4PUF - chains B and D of the 4 polymer chains in the assembly; structure by X-ray diffraction, 3.30 A resolution.

Chain B:
Protein: E3 ubiquitin-protein ligase SlrP
Organism: Salmonella enterica subsp. enterica serovar Typhimurium
Notes: EC 6.3.2.-
UniProt: D0ZRB2 (SLRP_SALT1); numbering as in UniProt (aligned over 141-765)
Sequence (637 residues; row label = number of the first residue in the row):
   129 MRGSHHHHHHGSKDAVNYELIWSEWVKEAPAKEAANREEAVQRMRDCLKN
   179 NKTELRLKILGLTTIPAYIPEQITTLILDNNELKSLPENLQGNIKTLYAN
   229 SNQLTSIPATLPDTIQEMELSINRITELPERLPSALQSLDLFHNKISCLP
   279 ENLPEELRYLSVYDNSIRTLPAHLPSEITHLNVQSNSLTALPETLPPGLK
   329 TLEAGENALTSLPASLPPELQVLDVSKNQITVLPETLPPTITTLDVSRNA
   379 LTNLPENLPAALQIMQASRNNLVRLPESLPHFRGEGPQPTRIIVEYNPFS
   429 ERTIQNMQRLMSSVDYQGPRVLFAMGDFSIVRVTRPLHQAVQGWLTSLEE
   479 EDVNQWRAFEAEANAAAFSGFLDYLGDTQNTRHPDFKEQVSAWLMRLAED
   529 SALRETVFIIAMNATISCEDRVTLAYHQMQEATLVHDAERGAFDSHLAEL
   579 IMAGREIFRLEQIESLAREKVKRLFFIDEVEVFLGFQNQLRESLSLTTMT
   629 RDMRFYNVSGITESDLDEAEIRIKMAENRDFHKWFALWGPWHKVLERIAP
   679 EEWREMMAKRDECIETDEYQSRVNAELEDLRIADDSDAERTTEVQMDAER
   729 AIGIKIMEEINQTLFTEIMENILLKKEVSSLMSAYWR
Unresolved in the structure: 129-146, 708-728
Construct notes: expression tag (129-140)
Swiss-Prot annotation at these positions:
  - region: Gly454 to Val461 (Linker)
  - active site: Cys546 (Glycyl thioester intermediate)

Chain D:
Protein: Thioredoxin
Organism: Homo sapiens
UniProt: P10599 (THIO_HUMAN); residue numbers follow UniProt; this construct covers 1-105
Sequence (117 residues; each row starts with the number of its first residue; numbers below 1 keep their minus sign (Met-11 is residue -11)):
   -11 MRGSHHHHHHGSMVKQIESKTAFQEALDAAGDKLVVVDFSATWCGPCKMI
    39 KPFFHSLSEKYSNVIFLEVDVDDCQDVASECEVKCMPTFQFFKKGQKVGE
    89 FSGANKEKLEATINELV
Unresolved in the structure: -11 to -7
Construct notes: expression tag (-11 to 0)
Swiss-Prot annotation at these positions:
  - active site (Nucleophile): Cys32, Cys35
  - site: Asp26 (Deprotonates C-terminal active site Cys), Gly33 (Contributes to redox potential value), Pro34 (Contributes to redox potential value)
  - modified residue: Lys3 (N6-acetyllysine), Lys8 (N6-succinyllysine), Lys39 (N6-acetyllysine), Cys62 (S-nitrosocysteine), Cys69 (S-nitrosocysteine), Cys73 (S-nitrosocysteine), Lys94 (N6-acetyllysine)
  - mutagenesis: Cys32 (C32S: Loses its reducing activity, interaction with APEX1 and transcription activation; when associated with S-35), Cys35 (C35S: Loses its reducing activity, interaction with APEX1 and transcription activation; when associated with S-32), Asp60 (D60N: Loss of pH-dependence of dimerization), Cys62 (C62S: Retains its reducing activity. Retains interaction with APEX1 and transcription activation; when associated with S-69 and S-73), Cys69 (C69S: No effect on reducing activity, interaction with APEX1 and on S-nitrosylation of C-73. Retains interaction with APEX1 and transcription activation; when associated with S-62 and S-73), Glu70 (E70A: Strongly reduced interaction with CASP3; when associated with A-72), Lys72 (K72A: Strongly reduced interaction with CASP3; when associated with A-70), Cys73 (C73D: Strongly reduced S-nitrosylation of CASP3; C73S: Loss of nitrosylation, and loss of S-nitrosylating activity towards CASP3. Retains interaction with APEX1 and transcription activation ...)

Interface between chain B and chain D:
Contacting residue pairs - 32 pairs, chain B then chain D:
  Tyr424(B) - Glu88(D)  hydrogen bond (side chain-backbone)
  Ala452(B) - Ser90(D)
  Met453(B) - Phe89(D)
  Met453(B) - Ser90(D)
  Met453(B) - Gly91(D)
  Met453(B) - Ala92(D)
  Met453(B) - Asn93(D)
  Met453(B) - Lys96(D)
  Gly454(B) - Gly91(D)
  Gly454(B) - Ala92(D)
  Gly454(B) - Asn93(D)
  Asp455(B) - Pro34(D)
  Asp455(B) - Gly91(D)
  Asp455(B) - Ala92(D)  hydrogen bond (backbone-backbone)
  Phe456(B) - Pro34(D)
  Phe456(B) - Cys73(D)  hydrophobic
  Phe456(B) - Met74(D)
  Ser457(B) - Cys32(D)  hydrogen bond
  Ser457(B) - Pro34(D)
  Ser457(B) - Cys73(D)
  Ser457(B) - Met74(D)  hydrogen bond (backbone-backbone)
  Ile458(B) - Trp31(D)
  Val459(B) - Val59(D)  hydrophobic
  Val459(B) - Val71(D)  hydrophobic
  Val459(B) - Lys72(D)  hydrogen bond (backbone-backbone)
  Val459(B) - Cys73(D)
  Val461(B) - Gln63(D)
  Val461(B) - Ala66(D)  hydrophobic
  Val461(B) - Ser67(D)
  Val461(B) - Val71(D)
  Thr462(B) - Gln63(D)  hydrogen bond
  Pro464(B) - Ser67(D)
Also at the interface, not in a pair above, chain B (13 interface residues in all): Arg463
Also at the interface, not in a pair above, chain D (20 interface residues in all): Met37, Pro75

In short:
13 residues of chain B face 20 of chain D across their interface; the contacts include 6 hydrogen bonds. Polar
pairs include Tyr424(B)-Glu88(D), Ser457(B)-Cys32(D) and Thr462(B)-Gln63(D).
Chain B is E3 ubiquitin-protein ligase SlrP (Salmonella enterica subsp. enterica serovar Typhimurium) and
chain D is Thioredoxin (Homo sapiens); the structure, Complex between the Salmonella T3SS effector SlrP and
its human target thioredoxin-1, was determined by X-ray diffraction.
